Entry 1ML5 (electron microscopy, 14.00 A resolution (very low resolution: no residue pairs are listed; an interface is given only as per-side residue counts)); this record covers chains a and f of the 45 polymer chains in the assembly.

Chain a:
Molecule: 50S 23S ribosomal RNA
Organism: Escherichia coli
Sequence (2916 nucleotides; numbered 1 to 2906 plus 75 insertion-coded residues; 65 numbers in that range are skipped by the numbering (no residue carries them; nothing is unmodelled there); the number before each row is that of its first residue; a row labelled like 270A-270Z holds insertion residues (270A, then the next letters in order)):
     1 GGUCAAGAUG GUAAGGGCCC ACGGUGGAUG CCUCGGCACC C
    43 GAGCCGAUGA AGGACGUGGC UACCUGCGAU AAGCCAGGGG GAGCCGGUAG CGGGCGU
   101 GGAUCCCUGG AUGUCCGAAU GGGGGAACCC GGCCGGC
  137A G
   138 GGAA
  141A C
   142 GCCGGUCACC GCGC
   161 UUUU
   171 GCGCGGGGGG AACCUGGGGA ACUGAAACAU CUCAGUACCC AGAGGAGAGG AAAGAGAAAU
   231 CGACUCCCUG AGUAGCGGCG AGCGAAAGGG GACCAGCCUA
270A-270Z AACCGUCCGGCUUGUCCGGGCGGGGU
271A-271C CGU
   271 GGG
273A-273F GCCCUC
   274 GGACACCGAA UCCCCAGCCU AGCCGAAGCU GUUGGGAAGC AGCGCCAGAG AGGGUGAAAG
   334 CCCCGUAGGC GAAAGGUGGG GGGAUAGGUG
363A-363F AGGGUA
   364 CCC
   370 GAGUACCCCG UGGUUCGUGG AGCCAUGGGG GAAUCUGGGC GGACCACC
  417A G
   418 GCCUAAGGCU AAGUACUCC
   438 GGGUGACCGA UAGCGCACCA GUACCGUGAG GGAAAGGUGA AAAGAACCCC GG
   491 GAGGGGAGUG AAAUAGAGCC UGAAACCGUG GGCUUACAAG CAGUCAC
   539 GGCCCCGCAA GGGGUU
   556 GUGGCGUGCC UAUUGAAGCA UGAGCCGGCG ACUCACGGUC GUGGGCGAGC UUAA
  609A G
   610 CCGUUGAGG
  618A C
   619 GGAGGCGUAG GGAAACCGAG UCCGAACAGG GCGCAA
654A-654V GCGGGCCGCACGCGGCCCGCAA
   655 AGUCCGCGGC CGUGGACCCG AAACCGGGCG AGCUAGCCCU GGCCAGGGUG AAGCUGGGGU
   715 GAGACCCAGU GGAGGCCCGA ACCGGUGGGG GAUGCAAACC CCUCGGAUGA GCUGGGGCUA
   775 GGAGUGAAAA GCUAACCGAG CCCGGAGAUA GCUGGUUCUC CCCGAAAUGA CUUUAGGGUC
   835 AGCCUCAGGC GCUGACUGGG GCCUGUAGAG CACUGAUAGG GCUAGGGGGC CCACCA
   892 GCCUACCAAA CCCUGUCAAA CUCCGAAGGG UCCCA
   928 GGUGGAGCCU GGGAGUGAGG GCGCGAGCGA UAACGUCCGC GUCCGAG
  974A C
   975 GCGGGAACAA CCGAGACCGC CAGCUAAGGC CCCCAAGUCU GGGCUAAGUG GUAAAGGAUG
  1035 UGGCGCCGCG AAGACAGCCA GGAGGUUGGC UUAGAAGCAG CCAUCCUUUA AAGAGUGCGU
  1095 AAUAGCUCAC UGGUCGAGUG GCGCCGCGCC GAAAAUGAUG CGGGGCUU
 1142A A
  1143 AGCCCAGCGC CGAAGCUGCG GGUCUGGGG
  1173 GAUGACCCCA GGCGGUAGGG GAGCGUUCCC GAUGCCGAUG AAGGCCGACC CGCGAGGCGG
  1233 CUGGAGGUAA GGGAAGUGCG AAUGCCGGCA UGAGUAACGA UAAAGAGGGU GAGAAUCCCU
  1293 CUCGCCGUAA GCCCAAGGGU UCCUACGCAA UGGUCGUCAG CGUAGGGUUA GGCGGGACCU
  1353 AAGGUGAAGC CGAAAGGCGU AGCCGAAGGG CAGCCGGUUA AUAUUCCGGC CCUUCCCGCA
  1413 GGUGCGAUGG GGGGACGCUC UAGGCUAGGG GG
 1444A A
  1445 CCGGA
 1449A G
  1450 CC
  1453 AUGGACGAGC CCGGCCAGAA GCGCAGGG
  1482 UGGGAGGUAG GCAAAUCCGC CUCCCAACAA GCUCUGCGUG GUGGGGAAGC CCGUACGGGU
  1542 GACA
 1545A A
  1546 CCCCCCGAAG CCAGGGAGCC AAGAAAAGCC UCUAAGCA
  1585 CAACCUGCGG GAACCCGUAC CGCAAACCGA CACAGGUGGG CGGGUG
 1630A C
  1631 AAGAGCACUC AGGCGCGCGG GAGAACCCUC GCCAAGGAAC UCUGCAAGUU GGCCCCGUAA
  1691 CUUCGGGAGA AGGGGUGCUC CC
  1716 UGG
  1725 GGUGAUGAGC C
  1741 CCG
  1746 GGGAGCCGCA GUGAACAGGC UCUGGCGACU GUUUACCAAA AACACAGCUC UCUGCGAACU
  1806 CGUAAGAGGA GGUAUAGGGA GCGACGCUUG CCCGGUGCCG GAAGGUCAAG GGGAGGGGU
  1869 GCAA
  1878 GCCCCGAACC GAAGCCCCGG UGAACGGCGG CCGUAACUAU AACGGUCCUA AGGUAGCGAA
  1938 AUUCCUUGUC GGGUAAGUUC CGACCUGCAC GAAAAGCGUA ACGACCGGAG CGCUGUCUCG
  1998 GCGAGGGACC CGGUGAAAUU GAACUGGCCG UGAAGAUGCG GCCUACCCGU GGCAGGACGA
  2058 AAAGACCCCG UGGAGCUUUA CUGCAGCCUG GUGUUGGCUC UUGGUCGCGC CUGCGUAGGA
  2118 UAGGUGGGAG CCUGUGAACC CCCGCCUCCG GGUGGGGGGG AGGCGCCGGU GAAAUACCAC
  2178 CCUGGCGCGG CUGGGGGCCU AA
  2205 CCCUCGGAU
  2215 GGGGG
  2224 GACAGCGCUU GGCGGGCAGU UUGACUGGGG CGGUCGCCUC CUAAAAGGUA ACGGAGGCGC
  2284 CCAAAGGUCC CCUCAGGCGG GACGGAAAUC CGCCGGAGAG CGCAAGGGUA GAAGGGGGCC
  2344 UGACUGCGAG GCCUGCAAGC CGAGCAGGGG CGAAAGCCGG GCCUAGUGAA CCGGUGGUCC
  2404 CGUGUGGAAG GGCCAUCGAU CAACGGAUAA AAGUUACCCC GGGGAUAACA GGCUGAUCUC
  2464 CCCCGAGCGU CCACAGCGGC GGGGAGGUUU GGCACCUCGA UGUCGGCUCG UCGCAUCCUG
  2524 GGGCUGAAGA AGGUCCCAAG GGUUGGGCUG UUCGCCCAUU AAAGCGGCAC GCGAGCUGGG
  2584 UUCAGAACGU CGUGAGACAG UUCGGUCUCU AUCCGCCACG GGCGCAGGAG GCUUGAGGGG
  2644 GGCUCUUCCU AGUACGAGAG GACCGGAAGG GACGCACCUC UGGUUUCCCA GCUGUCCCUC
  2704 CAGGGGCAU
 2712A A
  2713 AGCUGGGUAG CCAUGUGCGG AAGGGAUAAC CGCUGAAAGC AUCUAAGCGG GAAGCCCGCC
  2773 CCAAGAUGAG GCCUCCCACG GCG
  2797 UCA
  2801 AGCCG
  2807 GUAAGGACCC GGGAAGACCA CCCGGUGGAU GGGCCGGGGG UGUAAGCGCC GCGAGGCGUU
  2867 GAGCCGACCG GUCCCAAUCG UCC
  2891 GAGGUCUUGA CCCCUC
Not modelled in the structure: 417A, 654A-654V, 2903-2906

Chain f:
Name: 50S ribosomal protein L4
Organism: Escherichia coli
Chain sequence (246 residues; row label = number of the first residue in the row):
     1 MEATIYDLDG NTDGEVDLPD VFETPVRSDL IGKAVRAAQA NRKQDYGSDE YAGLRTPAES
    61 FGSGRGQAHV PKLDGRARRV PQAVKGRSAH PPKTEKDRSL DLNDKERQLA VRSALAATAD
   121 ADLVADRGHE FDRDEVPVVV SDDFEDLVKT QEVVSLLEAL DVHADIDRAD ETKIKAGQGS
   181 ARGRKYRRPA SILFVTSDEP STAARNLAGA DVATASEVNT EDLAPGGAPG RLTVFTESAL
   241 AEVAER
Not modelled in the structure: 8-10, 70-78, 121-137, 169-192, 226-229

Chain a / chain f interface:
At this resolution (14 A) residue pairs are not listed: 11 residues of chain a and 22 of chain f lie at the interface.

Summary:
The interface between chain a and chain f involves 11 residues on one side and 22 on the other.
Chain a is 50S 23S ribosomal RNA and chain f is 50S ribosomal protein L4, both from Escherichia coli; the
structure, Structure of the E. coli ribosomal termination complex with release factor 2, was determined by
electron microscopy.
